Entry 9GRG (X-ray diffraction, 1.89 A resolution); this record covers chain A.

Chain A:
Protein: Alkaline serine protease
Organism: Stenotrophomonas maltophilia
UniProt: Q93IQ4 (Q93IQ4_STEMA); residues 1-356 here correspond to UniProt positions 151-506 (UniProt number = residue number + 150)
Chain sequence (356 residues; each row starts with the number of its first residue):
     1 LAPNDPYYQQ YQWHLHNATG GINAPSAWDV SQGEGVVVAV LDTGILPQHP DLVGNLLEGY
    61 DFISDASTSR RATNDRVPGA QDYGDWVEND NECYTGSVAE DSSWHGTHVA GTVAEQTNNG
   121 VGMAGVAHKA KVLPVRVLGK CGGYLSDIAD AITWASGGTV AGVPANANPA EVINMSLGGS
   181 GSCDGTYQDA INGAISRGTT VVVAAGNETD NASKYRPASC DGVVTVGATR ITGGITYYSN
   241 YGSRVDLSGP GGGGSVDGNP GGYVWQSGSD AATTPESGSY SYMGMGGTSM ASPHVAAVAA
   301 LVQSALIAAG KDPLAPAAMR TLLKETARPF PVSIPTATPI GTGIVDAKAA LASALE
Cystine bridges: Cys93-Cys141, Cys183-Cys220
Covalently attached groups: phenylmethanesulfonic acid (PMS) linked to Ser289
Sequence notes: conflict Ser67 (Glu217 in Q93IQ4), Ala309 (Lys459 in Q93IQ4), Ser353 (Lys503 in Q93IQ4)
Bound ions: Ca2+: Asp5, Asp51, Gln116, Asn119, Val121, Met123
Residues lining bound ligands: phenylmethanesulfonic acid (PMS): His105, Ser176, Leu177, Gly178, Ala204, Gly206, Asn207, Glu208, Gly287, Thr288, Met290
What the authors report for this chain:
  - binding site for phenylmethanesulfonic acid: Ser289

Summary:
Phenylmethanesulfonic acid is covalently linked to Ser289. Asp5, Asp51, Gln116, Asn119, Val121 and Met123
coordinate Ca2+. From the paper: a binding site for phenylmethanesulfonic acid at Ser289.
Chain A is Alkaline serine protease (Stenotrophomonas maltophilia); the structure, StmPr1, Stenotrophomonas
maltophilia Protease 1, 36 kDa alkine serine protease in complex with PMSF, was determined by X-ray
diffraction, deposited together with 9G8V, 9GOI, 9I67 and 9I6C.
